PDB entry 7DVA | X-ray diffraction, 1.55 A resolution | chain B

== Chain B ==
Protein: Beta-N-acetylhexosaminidase
From: Bacteroides thetaiotaomicron
Notes: EC 3.2.1.52
UniProt: A0A0P0FIE8 (A0A0P0FIE8_BACT4); numbering as in UniProt (aligned over 22-546)
Amino-acid sequence (534 residues; each row starts with the number of its first residue):
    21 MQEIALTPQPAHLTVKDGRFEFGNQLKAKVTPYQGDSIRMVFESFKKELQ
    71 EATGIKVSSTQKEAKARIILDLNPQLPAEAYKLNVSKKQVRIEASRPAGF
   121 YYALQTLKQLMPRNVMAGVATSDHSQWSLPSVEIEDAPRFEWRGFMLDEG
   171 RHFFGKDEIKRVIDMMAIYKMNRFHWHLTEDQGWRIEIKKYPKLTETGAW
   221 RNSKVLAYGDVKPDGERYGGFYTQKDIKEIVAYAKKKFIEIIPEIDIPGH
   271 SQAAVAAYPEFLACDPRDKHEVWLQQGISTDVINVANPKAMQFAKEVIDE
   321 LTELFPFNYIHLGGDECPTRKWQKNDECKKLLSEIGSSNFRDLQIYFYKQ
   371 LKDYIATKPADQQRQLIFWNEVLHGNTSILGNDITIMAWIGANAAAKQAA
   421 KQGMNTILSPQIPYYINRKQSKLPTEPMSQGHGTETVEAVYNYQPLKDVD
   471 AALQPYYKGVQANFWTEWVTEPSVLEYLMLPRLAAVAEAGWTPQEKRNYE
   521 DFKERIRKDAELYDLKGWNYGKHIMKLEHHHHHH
Not modelled in the structure: 21-23, 546-554
Differences from the reference sequence: initiating methionine (21); expression tag (547-554)
Residues lining bound ligands: N-acetyl-D-glucosamine-6-sulfate (NGS; 2-acetamido-2-deoxy-6-O-sulfo-beta-D-glucopyranose): R171, E200, H270, D335, E336, W389, W409, Q431, Y435, N437, R438, Q450, W485, E487
What the authors report for this chain:
  - catalytic residues: H270, D335, E336 (proposed by the authors, not directly observed)
  - mutagenesis - D335N, E336Q, Q431E, Y435F (25-fold), N437D, R438A (47-fold): decreased catalytic activity
  - specificity-determining residues: Q431, N437, R438

== Overview ==
Ligands of chain B: N-acetyl-D-glucosamine-6-sulfate. The paper reports catalytic residues H270, D335 and
E336; D335N, E336Q and Q431E, among others, reduce catalytic activity; 6 substitutions were tested in all.
Chain B is Beta-N-acetylhexosaminidase (Bacteroides thetaiotaomicron); the structure, Structure of wild type
Bt4394, a GH20 family sulfoglycosidase, in complex with 6S-GlcNAc, was determined by X-ray diffraction
together with 8BAL, 8BBL, 8BDP, 7DUP and 7DVB from the same study.
